PDB entry 8K27 | electron microscopy, 3.60 A resolution | chains P and E of the 12 polymer chains in the assembly

== Chain P ==
Molecule: 60-nt RNA strand
From: Vibrio phage ICP1_2004_A
Sequence (60 nucleotides; row label = number of the first residue in the row; numbers below 1 keep their minus sign (C-7 is residue -7)):
    -7 CUUAAAGAGUCAACCCUUUGCUUAUCUUCCCUAUUUAAAUGUUAGCAGCC
    43 GCAUAGGCUG

== Chain E ==
Molecule: Csy3
From: Vibrio phage ICP1_2004_A
UniProt: F1D5V6 (F1D5V6_9CAUD); residues 1-306 here = UniProt positions 1-306
Amino-acid sequence (306 residues; row label = number of the first residue in the row):
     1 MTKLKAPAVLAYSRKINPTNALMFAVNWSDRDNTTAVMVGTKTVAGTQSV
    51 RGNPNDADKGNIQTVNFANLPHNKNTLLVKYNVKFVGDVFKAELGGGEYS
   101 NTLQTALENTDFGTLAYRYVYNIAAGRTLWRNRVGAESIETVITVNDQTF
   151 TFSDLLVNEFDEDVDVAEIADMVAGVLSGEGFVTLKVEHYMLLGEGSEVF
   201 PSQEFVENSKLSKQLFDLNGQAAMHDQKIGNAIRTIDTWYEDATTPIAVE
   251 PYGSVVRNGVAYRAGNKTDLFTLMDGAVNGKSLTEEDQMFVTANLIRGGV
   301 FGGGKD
Disordered / not traced: 1, 304-306

== Chain P / chain E interface ==
Contacting residue pairs (42):
  C8(P) - Leu94(E)  base contact
  U9(P) - Leu10(E)  base contact
  U9(P) - Ala11(E)  sugar contact
  U9(P) - Tyr12(E)  hydrogen bond to the sugar
  U9(P) - Ser13(E)  sugar contact
  U9(P) - Glu93(E)  phosphate contact
  U9(P) - Gly299(E)  hydrogen bond to the sugar
  U10(P) - Tyr12(E)  sugar contact
  U10(P) - Ser13(E)  phosphate contact
  U10(P) - Arg14(E)  salt bridge to the phosphate
  U10(P) - Arg297(E)  hydrogen bond to the sugar
  U10(P) - Gly299(E)  sugar contact
  U10(P) - Val300(E)  base contact
  U11(P) - Arg14(E)  salt bridge to the phosphate
  U11(P) - Arg234(E)  sugar contact
  G12(P) - Trp130(E)  base contact
  G12(P) - Gln227(E)  phosphate contact
  G12(P) - Lys228(E)  hydrogen bond to the base
  G12(P) - Asn231(E)  hydrogen bond to the base
  G12(P) - Arg234(E)  salt bridge to the phosphate
  G12(P) - Glu250(E)  phosphate contact
  G12(P) - Arg257(E)  base contact
  C13(P) - Gln203(E)  hydrogen bond to the sugar
  C13(P) - Phe205(E)  base contact
  C13(P) - His225(E)  salt bridge to the phosphate
  C13(P) - Gln227(E)  hydrogen bond to the phosphate
  C13(P) - Arg257(E)  phosphate contact
  U14(P) - Ser202(E)  hydrogen bond to the phosphate
  U14(P) - Gln203(E)  hydrogen bond to the phosphate
  U14(P) - Lys228(E)  salt bridge to the phosphate
  U14(P) - Arg257(E)  salt bridge to the phosphate
  U15(P) - Arg131(E)  salt bridge to the phosphate
  U15(P) - Gln203(E)  phosphate contact
  U15(P) - Lys213(E)  salt bridge to the phosphate
  A16(P) - Arg131(E)  salt bridge to the phosphate
  U17(P) - Val44(E)  sugar contact
  U17(P) - Ala45(E)  hydrogen bond to the sugar
  U17(P) - Gly46(E)  sugar contact
  U17(P) - Thr47(E)  base contact
  U17(P) - Val65(E)  base contact
  C18(P) - Ala45(E)  sugar contact
  U19(P) - Ala45(E)  hydrogen bond to the phosphate
Other interface residues (no listed pair), chain E (32 interface residues in all): Gln63, Glu204, Ser212, Gly298

== In short ==
12 residues of chain P face 32 of chain E across their interface; the contacts include 11 hydrogen bonds and 9
salt bridges. Among the polar pairs are G12(P)-Lys228(E), G12(P)-Asn231(E) and U9(P)-Tyr12(E).
Chain P is a 60-nt RNA strand and chain E is Csy3, both from Vibrio phage ICP1_2004_A; the structure, ICP1
Csy-dsDNA complex (partial duplex), was determined by electron microscopy.
